8F4X - chains 8 and Z of the 60 polymer chains in the assembly; structure by electron microscopy, 3.01 A resolution.

Chain 8 (and Z):
Protein: RC_I_1-H11
Source organism: synthetic construct
Notes: chain Z of this document is another copy of the same molecule, construct and numbering; everything in this record applies to it too
Amino-acid sequence (67 residues; row label = number of the first residue in the row):
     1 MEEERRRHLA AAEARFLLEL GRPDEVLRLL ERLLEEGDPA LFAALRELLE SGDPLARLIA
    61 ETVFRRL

Interface between chain 8 and chain Z:
Contacting residue pairs (15):
  Glu4(8) - Phe16(Z)
  Glu4(8) - Leu20(Z)
  Arg5(8) - Glu13(Z)  salt bridge
  Arg5(8) - Phe16(Z)
  His8(8) - Ala12(Z)  hydrogen bond (side chain-backbone)
  His8(8) - Phe16(Z)
  Ala12(8) - His8(Z)
  Ala12(8) - Ala12(Z)  hydrophobic
  Glu13(8) - Arg5(Z)  salt bridge
  Phe16(8) - Met1(Z)
  Phe16(8) - Glu4(Z)
  Phe16(8) - Arg5(Z)
  Phe16(8) - His8(Z)
  Leu20(8) - Met1(Z)
  Arg28(8) - Arg5(Z)
Other interface residues (no listed pair), chain 8 (9 interface residues in all): Leu9
Other interface residues (no listed pair), chain Z (9 interface residues in all): Leu9

Overview:
The chain 8/chain Z interface involves 9 residues from each chain; the contacts include 1 hydrogen bond and 2
salt bridges. Polar pairs include Arg5(8)-Glu13(Z) and His8(8)-Ala12(Z).
Chain 8 and chain Z are both RC_I_1-H11 (synthetic construct); the structure, Top-down design of protein
architectures with reinforcement learning, was determined by electron microscopy (same publication as 8F53 and
8F54).
